PDB entry 1D7R | X-ray diffraction, 2.00 A resolution | chain A

# Chain A
Protein: Protein (2,2-DIALKYLGLYCINE decarboxylase (pyruvate))
From: Burkholderia cepacia
Notes: EC 4.1.1.64
UniProtKB: P16932 (DGDA_BURCE); numbering as in UniProt (aligned over 1-433)
Amino-acid sequence (433 residues; each row starts with the number of its first residue):
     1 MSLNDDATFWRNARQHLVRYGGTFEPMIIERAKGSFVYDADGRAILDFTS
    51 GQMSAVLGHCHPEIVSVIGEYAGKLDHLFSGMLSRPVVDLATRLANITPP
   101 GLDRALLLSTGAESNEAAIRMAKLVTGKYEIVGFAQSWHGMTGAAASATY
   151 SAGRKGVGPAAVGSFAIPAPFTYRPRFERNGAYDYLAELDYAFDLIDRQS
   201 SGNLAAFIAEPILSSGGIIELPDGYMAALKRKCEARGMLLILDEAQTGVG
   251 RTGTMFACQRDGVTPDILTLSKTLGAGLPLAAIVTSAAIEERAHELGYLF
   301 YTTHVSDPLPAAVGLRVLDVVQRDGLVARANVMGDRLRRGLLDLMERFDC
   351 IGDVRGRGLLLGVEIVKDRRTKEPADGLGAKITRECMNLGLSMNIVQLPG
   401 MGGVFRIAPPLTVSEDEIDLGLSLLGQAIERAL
Not modelled in the structure: 1-2
Bound ions: K+: L78, S80, T303, V305, D307; Na+: A95, T98, P99, L102
Ligand contacts: 5PA (N-[3-hydroxy-2-methyl-5-phosphonooxymethyl-pyridin-4-y-lmethyl]-1-amino-cyclopropanecarboxylic acid): Q52, M53, T110, G111, A112, N115, W138, H139, G140, E210, S215, D243, A245, Q246, K272, Y301, T302, T303, H304, R406
UniProt features mapped onto this chain:
  - modified residue: K272 (N6-(pyridoxal phosphate)lysine)
From the paper describing this entry:
  - binding site for 5PA: W138, S215, K272, R406

# Overview
Ligands of chain A: compound 5PA. The K+ site is built by L78, S80, T303, V305 and D307. A95, T98, P99 and
L102 form the Na+ site. The paper reports a binding site for 5PA at W138, S215 and K272 among others.
Chain A is Protein (2,2-DIALKYLGLYCINE decarboxylase (pyruvate)) (Burkholderia cepacia); the structure,
Crystal structure of the complex of 2,2-dialkylglycine decarboxylase with 5PA, was determined by X-ray
diffraction (same publication as 1D7S, 1D7U and 1D7V).
